Entry 4LO7 (X-ray diffraction, 3.73 A resolution); this record covers chains B and C of the 4 polymer chains in the assembly.

[Chain B]
Molecule: Ha-33
Organism: Clostridium botulinum
Reference sequence: Q45871 (Q45871_CLOBO); residues 2-293 here = UniProt positions 2-293
Amino-acid sequence (296 residues; row label = number of the first residue in the row):
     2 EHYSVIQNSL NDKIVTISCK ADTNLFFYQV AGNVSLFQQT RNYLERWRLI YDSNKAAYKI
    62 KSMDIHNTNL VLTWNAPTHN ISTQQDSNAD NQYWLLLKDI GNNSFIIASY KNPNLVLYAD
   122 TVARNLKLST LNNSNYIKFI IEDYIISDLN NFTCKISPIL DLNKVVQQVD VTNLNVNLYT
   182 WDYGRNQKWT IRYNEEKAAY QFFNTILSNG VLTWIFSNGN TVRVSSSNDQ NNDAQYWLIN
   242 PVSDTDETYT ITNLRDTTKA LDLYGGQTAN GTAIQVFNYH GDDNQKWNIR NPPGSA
Disordered / not traced: 2-8, 295-297
Construct notes: expression tag (294-297)
From the paper describing this entry:
  - mutagenesis - D263A, F278A: abolished binding to Lac
  - specificity-determining residues: Tyr180, Asn187, Phe278 (proposed by the authors, not directly observed)

[Chain C]
Molecule: Ha-17
Organism: Clostridium botulinum
Reference sequence: Q45878 (Q45878_CLOBO); residues 2-146 here = UniProt positions 2-146
Amino-acid sequence (147 residues; numbered 0 to 146; the number before each row is that of its first residue; numbering starts at 0):
     0 GPSVERTFLP NGNYNIKSIF SGSLYLNPVS KSLTFSNESS ANNQKWNVEY MAENRCFKIS
    60 NVAEPNKYLS YDNFGFISLD SLSNRCYWFP IKIAVNTYIM LSLNKVNELD YAWDIYDTNE
   120 NILSQPLLLL PNFDIYNSNQ MFKLEKI
Disordered / not traced: 0-7
Construct notes: expression tag (0-1)

[Interface between chain B and chain C]
Residue-residue contacts (17):
  Trp75(B) - Leu108(C)  hydrophobic
  Pro78(B) - Glu107(C)
  Pro78(B) - Leu108(C)  hydrophobic
  Pro78(B) - Phe132(C)
  Thr79(B) - Phe132(C)
  His80(B) - Phe132(C)
  His80(B) - Asp133(C)  salt bridge
  Lys112(B) - Glu107(C)  salt bridge
  Asn113(B) - Asn106(C)
  Asn113(B) - Tyr110(C)  hydrogen bond
  Asn115(B) - Tyr110(C)  hydrogen bond
  Leu116(B) - Pro130(C)  hydrophobic
  Leu116(B) - Phe132(C)  hydrophobic
  Thr131(B) - Leu129(C)
  Leu132(B) - Tyr115(C)
  Asn133(B) - Tyr115(C)
  Asn134(B) - Tyr115(C)  hydrogen bond (backbone-side chain)
Also at the interface, not in a pair above, chain B (14 interface residues in all): Ala77, Leu129

[Summary]
The interface between chain B and chain C involves 14 residues on one side and 9 on the other, with 3 hydrogen
bonds and 2 salt bridges. Polar pairs include His80(B)-Asp133(C), Lys112(B)-Glu107(C) and Asn113(B)-Tyr110(C).
From the paper: D263A and F278A of chain B abolish binding to Lac; specificity determinants Tyr180(B),
Asn187(B) and Phe278(B).
Chain B is Ha-33 and chain C is Ha-17, both from Clostridium botulinum; the structure, HA70(D3)-HA17-HA33, was
determined by X-ray diffraction, deposited together with 4LO0, 4LO1, 4LO2, 4LO3, 4LO4, 4LO5 and 4LO6.
